5QZH - chains A and B; structure by X-ray diffraction, 1.77 A resolution.

[Chain A]
Protein: Pre-mRNA-splicing factor 8
Source organism: Saccharomyces cerevisiae (strain ATCC 204508 / S288c)
Notes: fragment: yPrp8 RNaseH
UniProt: P33334 (PRP8_YEAST); numbering as in UniProt (aligned over 1836-2090)
Sequence (258 residues; numbered 1833 to 2090; the number before each row is that of its first residue):
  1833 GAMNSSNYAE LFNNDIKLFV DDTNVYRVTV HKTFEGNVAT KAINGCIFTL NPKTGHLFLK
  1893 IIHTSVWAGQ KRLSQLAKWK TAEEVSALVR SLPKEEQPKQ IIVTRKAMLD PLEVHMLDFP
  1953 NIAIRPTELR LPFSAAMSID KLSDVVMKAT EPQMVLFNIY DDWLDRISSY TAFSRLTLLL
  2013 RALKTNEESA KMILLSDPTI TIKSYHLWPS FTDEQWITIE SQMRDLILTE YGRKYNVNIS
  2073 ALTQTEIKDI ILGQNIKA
Not modelled in the structure: 2070-2090
Construct notes: expression tag (1833-1835)
UniProt features mapped onto this chain:
  - mutagenesis: Asp1853 (D1853A: Alters protein folding. Severely impaired growth. Strongly reduced growth at 35 degrees Celsius; when associated with A-1854; D1853N: Reduced growth at 30 degrees Celsius ...), Asp1854 (D1854A: Reduced growth at 30 degrees Celsius. Strongly reduced growth at 16 degrees Celsius. Strongly reduced growth at 35 degrees Celsius; when associated with A-1853 ...), Thr1855 (T1855A: Reduced growth at 30 degrees Celsius. Strongly reduced growth at 16 degrees Celsius), Thr1936 (T1936A: Reduced growth at 30 degrees Celsius. Strongly reduced growth at 16 degrees Celsius), Arg1937 (R1937K: Severely impaired growth. Reduced growth at 30 degrees Celsius. Strongly reduced growth at 16 degrees Celsius)

[Chain B]
Protein: A1 cistron-splicing factor AAR2
Source organism: Saccharomyces cerevisiae (strain ATCC 204508 / S288c)
Notes: fragment: GAMA - Aar2(1-152) - SSSSS - Aar2(171-317); engineered mutation(s): L153_D170delinsSSSSS
UniProt: P32357 (AAR2_YEAST); residue numbers follow UniProt; this construct covers 1-152, 171-317
Sequence (308 residues; row label = number of the first residue in the row; note: 13 numbers in that range are skipped by the numbering (no residue carries them; nothing is unmodelled there); numbers below 1 keep their minus sign (Gly-3 is residue -3)):
    -3 GAMAMNTVPF TSAPIEVTIG IDQYSFNVKE NQPFHGIKDI PIGHVHVIHF QHADNSSMRY
    57 GYWFDCRMGN FYIQYDPKDG LYKMMEERDG AKFENIVHNF KERQMMVSYP KIDEDDTWYN
   117 LTEFVQMDKI RKIVRKDENQ FSYVDSSMTT VQENEL
   166 SSSSSDPAHS LNYTVINFKS REAIRPGHEM EDFLDKSYYL NTVMLQGIFK NSSNYFGELQ
   226 FAFLNAMFFG NYGSSLQWHA MIELICSSAT VPKHMLDKLD EILYYQIKTL PEQYSDILLN
   286 ERVWNICLYS SFQKNSLHNT EKIMENKYPE LL
Not modelled in the structure: -3 to 0, 166-169
Construct notes: expression tag (-3 to 0); linker (166-170)
UniProt features mapped onto this chain:
  - region: Leu261 to Ile282 (Leucine-zipper)
  - modified residue: Ser253 (Phosphoserine), Thr274 (Phosphothreonine)
  - mutagenesis: Ser253 (S253A: No effect on interaction with PRP8; S253D/E: Disrupts interaction with PRP8)

[Interface between chain A and chain B]
Contacting residue pairs - 18 pairs, chain A then chain B:
  Gln1907(A) with Met195(B); Leu199(B)
  Leu1908(A) with Met195(B), hydrophobic
  Trp1911(A) with Glu194(B); Met195(B), hydrophobic; Phe198(B), hydrophobic
  Asp1942(A) with Lys184(B), salt bridge; Phe198(B)
  Glu1945(A) with Lys184(B), salt bridge
  Val1946(A) with Ile189(B), hydrophobic; Glu194(B); Phe198(B), hydrophobic
  His1947(A) with Glu194(B)
  Leu1949(A) with Lys184(B); Ser185(B); Arg186(B); Ile189(B), hydrophobic
  Asp1950(A) with Arg186(B), salt bridge

[In short]
The interface between chain A and chain B involves 9 residues on one side and 8 on the other; the contacts
include 3 salt bridges. Polar pairs include Asp1942(A)-Lys184(B), Glu1945(A)-Lys184(B) and
Asp1950(A)-Arg186(B).
Chain A is Pre-mRNA-splicing factor 8 and chain B is A1 cistron-splicing factor AAR2, both from Saccharomyces
cerevisiae (strain ATCC 204508 / S288c); the structure, PanDDA analysis group deposition -- Auto-refined data
of Aar2/RNaseH for ground state model 32, was determined by X-ray diffraction (same publication as 5QY1, 5QY2,
5QY3, 5QY4, 5QY5, 5QY6 and 128 further entries).
